8W2T - chains D and Q; structure by electron microscopy, 2.52 A resolution.

[Chain D (and Q)]
Molecule: Poly [ADP-ribose] polymerase tankyrase-2
From: Homo sapiens
Notes: EC 2.4.2.30, 2.4.2.-; chain Q of this document is another copy of the same molecule, construct and numbering; everything in this record applies to it too
Reference sequence: Q9H2K2 (TNKS2_HUMAN); residues 850-1166 here = UniProt positions 850-1166
Sequence (317 residues; row label = number of the first residue in the row):
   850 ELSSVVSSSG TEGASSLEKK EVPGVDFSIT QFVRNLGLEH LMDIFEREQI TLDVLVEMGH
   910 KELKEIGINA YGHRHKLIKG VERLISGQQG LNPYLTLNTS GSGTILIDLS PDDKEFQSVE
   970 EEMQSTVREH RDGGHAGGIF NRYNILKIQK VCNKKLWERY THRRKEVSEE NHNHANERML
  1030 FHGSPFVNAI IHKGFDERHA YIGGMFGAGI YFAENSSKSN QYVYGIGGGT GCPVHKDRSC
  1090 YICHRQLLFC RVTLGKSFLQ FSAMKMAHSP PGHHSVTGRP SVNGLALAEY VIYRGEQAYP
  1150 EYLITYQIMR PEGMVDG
Unresolved in the structure: 850-874, 1159-1166
UniProt features mapped onto this chain:
  - binding site (Zn(2+)): Cys1081, His1084, Cys1089, Cys1092
  - mutagenesis: Met1054 (M1054V: Loss of activity)
Ion coordination: Zn2+: Cys1081, His1084, Cys1089, Cys1092
From the paper describing this entry:
  - specificity-determining residues: Leu1136
  - specificity-determining residues: Ala1112 (by similarity / conservation)
  - mutagenesis - L1136Y: unchanged signaling in response to XAV939

[Chain D / chain Q interface]
Residue-residue contacts - 25 pairs, chain D then chain Q:
  Lys963(D) with Glu1018(Q)
  Ser967(D) with His1021(Q), hydrogen bond (side chain-backbone)
  Val968(D) with His1021(Q)
  Asn1020(D) with Ser967(Q)
  His1021(D) with Ser967(Q); Val968(Q); Glu971(Q), salt bridge; Met1028(Q); Phe1098(Q); Tyr1151(Q)
  Asn1022(D) with Arg1100(Q), hydrogen bond (backbone-side chain); Glu1150(Q), hydrogen bond; Tyr1151(Q)
  His1023(D) with Glu1026(Q), hydrogen bond (side chain-backbone); Arg1027(Q); Met1028(Q)
  Glu1026(D) with His1023(Q)
  Arg1027(D) with His1023(Q)
  Met1028(D) with His1021(Q); His1023(Q)
  Phe1098(D) with His1021(Q)
  Arg1100(D) with Asn1022(Q), hydrogen bond (side chain-backbone)
  Glu1150(D) with Asn1022(Q), hydrogen bond
  Tyr1151(D) with His1021(Q); Asn1022(Q)
Other interface residues (no listed pair), chain D (18 interface residues in all): Glu964, Glu970, Glu971, Lys999
Other interface residues (no listed pair), chain Q (19 interface residues in all): Glu964, Lys999, Glu1019, Asn1020, Lys1105

[In short]
The interface between chain D and chain Q involves 18 residues on one side and 19 on the other, with 6
hydrogen bonds and 1 salt bridge. Polar pairs include His1021(D)-Glu971(Q), Ser967(D)-His1021(Q) and
Asn1022(D)-Arg1100(Q). The paper reports that L1136Y of chain D leaves signaling in response to XAV939
unchanged; specificity determinants Leu1136(D) and Ala1112(D).
Chain D and chain Q are both Poly [ADP-ribose] polymerase tankyrase-2 (Homo sapiens); the structure, Cryo-EM
structure of human tankyrase 2 SAM-PARP filament - apo state (focused refinement map), was determined by
electron microscopy, deposited together with 8W23, 8W25, 8W27, 8W28 and 8W2U.
